PDB entry 7S7A | X-ray diffraction, 1.70 A resolution | chain A

[Chain A]
Protein: Cyclin-dependent kinase 2
Source organism: Homo sapiens
Notes: EC 2.7.11.22
UniProtKB: P24941 (CDK2_HUMAN); residues 1-298 here = UniProt positions 1-298
Chain sequence (298 residues; each row starts with the number of its first residue):
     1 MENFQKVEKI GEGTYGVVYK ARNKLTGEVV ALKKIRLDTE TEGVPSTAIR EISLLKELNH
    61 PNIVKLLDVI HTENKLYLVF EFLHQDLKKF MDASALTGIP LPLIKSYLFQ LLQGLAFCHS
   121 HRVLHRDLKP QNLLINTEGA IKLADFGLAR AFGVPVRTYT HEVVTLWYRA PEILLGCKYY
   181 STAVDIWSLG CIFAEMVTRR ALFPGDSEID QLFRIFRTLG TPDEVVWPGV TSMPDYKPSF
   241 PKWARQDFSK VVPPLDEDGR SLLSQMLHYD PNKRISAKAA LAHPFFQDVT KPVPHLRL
Not modelled in the structure: 1, 25, 36-45, 73-74, 157-162
Swiss-Prot annotation at these positions:
  - active site: D127 (Proton acceptor)
  - binding site (ATP): I10 to V18, K33, E81 to L83, D86, K129 to N132, D145
  - binding site (Mg(2+)): N132, D145
  - site (CDK7 binding): K9, K88, K89, L166
  - modified residue: M1 (N-acetylmethionine), K6 (N6-acetyllysine), T14 (Phosphothreonine), Y15 (Phosphotyrosine), Y19 (Phosphotyrosine), T160 (Phosphothreonine)
  - natural variant: P45 (P45L: In a glioblastoma multiforme sample)
  - mutagenesis: K9 (K9F: Reduced phosphorylation by CAK), T14 (T14A: 2-fold increase in activity), Y15 (Y15F: 2-fold increase in activity), K88 to K89 (Reduced phosphorylation by CAK), T160 (T160A: Abolishes activity), L166 (L166R: Reduced phosphorylation by CAK and reduced kinase activity)

[Summary]
From UniProt: active-site residue D127, 19 ATP-binding residues, Mg2+-binding residues N132 and D145 and 7
mutagenesis sites.
Chain A is Cyclin-dependent kinase 2 (Homo sapiens); the structure, Crystal structure of CDK2 liganded with
compound EF3019, was determined by X-ray diffraction, deposited together with 7S85, 7S4T, 7RXO and 7RWE.
